1FLC - chains B and C of the 6 polymer chains in the assembly; structure by X-ray diffraction, 3.20 A resolution.

== Chain B ==
Name: Haemagglutinin-esterase-fusion glycoprotein
Source organism: Influenza C virus (C/Johannesburg/1/66)
Notes: fragment: hef2
Chain sequence (175 residues; numbered 1 to 175; the number before each row is that of its first residue):
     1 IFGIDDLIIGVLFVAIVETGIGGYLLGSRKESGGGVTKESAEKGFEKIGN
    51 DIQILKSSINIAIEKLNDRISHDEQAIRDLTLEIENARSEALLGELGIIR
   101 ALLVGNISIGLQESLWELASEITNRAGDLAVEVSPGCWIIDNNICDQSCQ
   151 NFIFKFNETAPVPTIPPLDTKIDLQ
Not modelled in the structure: 1-3, 166-175
Cystine bridges: Cys-145/Cys-149
Glycans and other covalent adducts: glycan linked to Asn-106

== Chain C ==
Name: Haemagglutinin-esterase-fusion glycoprotein
Source organism: Influenza C virus (C/Johannesburg/1/66)
Notes: fragment: hef1
UniProtKB: P07975 (HEMA_INCJH); residues 1-432 here correspond to UniProt positions 15-446 (UniProt number = residue number + 14)
Chain sequence (432 residues; numbered 1 to 432; the number before each row is that of its first residue):
     1 EKIKICLQKQVNSSFSLHNGFGGNLYATEEKRMFELVKPKAGASVLNQST
    51 WIGFGDSRTDKSNSAFPRSADVSAKTADKFRFLSGGSLMLSMFGPPGKVD
   101 YLYQGCGKHKVFYEGVNWSPHAAINCYRKNWTDIKLNFQKNIYELASQSH
   151 CMSLVNALDKTIPLQVTAGTAGNCNNSFLKNPALYTQEVKPSENKCGKEN
   201 LAFFTLPTQFGTYECKLHLVASCYFIYDSKEVYNKRGCDNYFQVIYDSFG
   251 KVVGGLDNRVSPYTGNSGDTPTMQCDMLQLKPGRYSVRSSPRFLLMPERS
   301 YCFDMKEKGPVTAVQSIWGKGRESDYAVDQACLSTPGCMLIQKQKPYIGE
   351 ADDHHGDQEMRELLSGLDYEARCISQSGWVNETSPFTEKYLLPPKFGRCP
   401 LAAKEESIPKIPDGLLIPTSGTDTTVTKPKSR
Not modelled in the structure: 428-432
Cystine bridges: Cys-106/Cys-151, Cys-126/Cys-174, Cys-196/Cys-238, Cys-215/Cys-302, Cys-223/Cys-275, Cys-332/Cys-338, Cys-373/Cys-399
Glycans and other covalent adducts: N-acetylglucosamine (NAG) linked to Asn-12, Asn-47, Asn-381; glycan linked to Asn-130

== Chain B / chain C interface ==
Pairs across the interface (17):
  Lys-47(B) / Asp-423(C)  salt bridge
  Asp-51(B) / Thr-422(C)  hydrogen bond
  Leu-55(B) / Thr-422(C)
  Leu-102(B) / Phe-21(C)
  Leu-103(B) / Phe-21(C)
  Asn-106(B) / Gly-20(C)
  Asn-106(B) / Phe-21(C)
  Asn-106(B) / Gly-22(C)  hydrogen bond (side chain-backbone)
  Asn-106(B) / Gly-23(C)
  Gly-110(B) / Gly-421(C)
  Gly-110(B) / Thr-422(C)
  Glu-113(B) / Ser-420(C)
  Glu-113(B) / Gly-421(C)  hydrogen bond (side chain-backbone)
  Ser-114(B) / Thr-422(C)  hydrogen bond
  Glu-117(B) / Thr-422(C)  hydrogen bond
  Glu-117(B) / Asp-423(C)  hydrogen bond (side chain-backbone)
  Glu-117(B) / Thr-424(C)  hydrogen bond
Interface residues without a listed pair, chain B (12 interface residues in all): Ile-109, Asn-124
Interface residues without a listed pair, chain C (10 interface residues in all): Lys-4

== Summary ==
12 residues of chain B face 10 of chain C across their interface; the contacts include 7 hydrogen bonds and 1
salt bridge. Polar pairs include Lys-47(B)/Asp-423(C), Asp-51(B)/Thr-422(C) and Asn-106(B)/Gly-22(C).
N-acetylglucosamine is covalently linked to Asn-12(C), Asn-47(C) and Asn-381(C).
Chain B is Haemagglutinin-esterase-fusion glycoprotein and chain C is Haemagglutinin-esterase-fusion
glycoprotein, both from Influenza C virus (C/Johannesburg/1/66); the structure, X-ray structure of the
haemagglutinin-esterase-fusion glycoprotein of influenza C virus, was determined by X-ray diffraction.
